PDB entry 1F02 | X-ray diffraction, 2.90 A resolution | chains I and T

# Chain I
Name: Intimin
Source organism: Escherichia coli
Notes: fragment: c-terminal domain (282 residues)
Reference sequence: P19809 (EAE_ECO27); residue numbers follow UniProt; this construct covers 658-939
Amino-acid sequence (282 residues; each row starts with the number of its first residue):
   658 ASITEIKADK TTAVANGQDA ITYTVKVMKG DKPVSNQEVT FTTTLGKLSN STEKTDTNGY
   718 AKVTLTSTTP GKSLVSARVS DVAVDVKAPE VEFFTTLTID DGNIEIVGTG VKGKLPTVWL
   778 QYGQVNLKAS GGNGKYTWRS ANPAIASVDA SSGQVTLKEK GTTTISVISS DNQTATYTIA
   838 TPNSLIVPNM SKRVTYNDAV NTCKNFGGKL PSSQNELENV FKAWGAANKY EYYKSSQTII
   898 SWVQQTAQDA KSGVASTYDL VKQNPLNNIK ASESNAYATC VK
Disulfides: C860-C937
Swiss-Prot annotation at these positions:
  - site (Implicated in intimin receptor Tir-binding): Y889, K891, I896, I897, S898, W899, T903, Q905, D906, A907, V911, A912, S913, T914, K919, Q920, N925, I926, S929, E930 and 5 more in UniProt
  - mutagenesis: W899 (W899A: No effect on intimin expression or association with the bacterial outer membrane. Host cell adherent bacteria are unable to initiate host cytoskeletal rearrangements ...)

# Chain T
Name: Translocated intimin receptor
Source organism: Escherichia coli
Notes: fragment: intimin-binding domain
Reference sequence: Q9KWH9 (Q9KWH9_ECOLI); residues 272-336 here = UniProt positions 272-336
Amino-acid sequence (66 residues; row label = number of the first residue in the row):
   271 MDQAANAAES ATKDQLTQEA FKNPENQKVN IDANGNAIPS GELKDDIVEQ IAQQAKEAGE
   331 VARQQA
Differences from the reference sequence: cloning artifact (271)

# Interface between chain I and chain T
Contacting residue pairs (36; chain I residue first):
  R850(I) with I301(T), hydrogen bond (side chain-backbone); D302(T), hydrogen bond (side chain-backbone); A303(T), hydrogen bond (side chain-backbone); G305(T)
  T895(I) with A303(T); N304(T); G305(T)
  Q905(I) with D316(T)
  K908(I) with D315(T); D316(T), hydrogen bond (backbone-backbone)
  S909(I) with K298(T); K314(T); D315(T), hydrogen bond (backbone-backbone); D316(T), hydrogen bond
  G910(I) with D315(T)
  V911(I) with K298(T)
  K919(I) with N304(T); N306(T), hydrogen bond
  N921(I) with G305(T)
  L923(I) with I301(T), hydrophobic; A307(T), hydrophobic
  N925(I) with E295(T); Q297(T); K298(T); V299(T), hydrogen bond (backbone-backbone); K314(T), hydrogen bond
  I926(I) with V299(T)
  K927(I) with K298(T); V299(T), hydrogen bond (backbone-backbone); N300(T); E312(T), salt bridge
  E930(I) with N300(T), hydrogen bond; E312(T)
  N932(I) with V299(T); N300(T), hydrogen bond; I301(T), hydrogen bond (side chain-backbone)
Interface residues without a listed pair, chain I (17 interface residues in all): I897, N924
Interface residues without a listed pair, chain T (17 interface residues in all): S310

# Overview
Chain I and chain T each contribute 17 residues to their interface, with 13 hydrogen bonds and 1 salt bridge.
Polar contacts include K927(I)-E312(T), R850(I)-I301(T) and R850(I)-D302(T). From UniProt: one mutagenesis
site on chain I.
Here chain I is Intimin and chain T is Translocated intimin receptor, both from Escherichia coli. Entry 1F02
(Crystal structure of C-terminal 282-residue fragment of intimin in complex with translocated intimin receptor
(tir) intimin-binding ...) was determined by X-ray diffraction together with 1F00 from the same study.
